PDB entry 8B63 | X-ray diffraction, 2.20 A resolution | chains A and B

Chain A (and B):
Name: UDP-glucose:(Heptosyl) LPS alpha 1,3-glucosyltransferase WaaG
Source organism: Pseudomonas aeruginosa
Notes: chain B of this document is another copy of the same molecule, construct and numbering; everything in this record applies to it too
UniProtKB: Q9HUF6 (Q9HUF6_PSEAE); residue numbers follow UniProt; this construct covers 2-370
Amino-acid sequence (371 residues; row label = number of the first residue in the row; numbering starts at 0):
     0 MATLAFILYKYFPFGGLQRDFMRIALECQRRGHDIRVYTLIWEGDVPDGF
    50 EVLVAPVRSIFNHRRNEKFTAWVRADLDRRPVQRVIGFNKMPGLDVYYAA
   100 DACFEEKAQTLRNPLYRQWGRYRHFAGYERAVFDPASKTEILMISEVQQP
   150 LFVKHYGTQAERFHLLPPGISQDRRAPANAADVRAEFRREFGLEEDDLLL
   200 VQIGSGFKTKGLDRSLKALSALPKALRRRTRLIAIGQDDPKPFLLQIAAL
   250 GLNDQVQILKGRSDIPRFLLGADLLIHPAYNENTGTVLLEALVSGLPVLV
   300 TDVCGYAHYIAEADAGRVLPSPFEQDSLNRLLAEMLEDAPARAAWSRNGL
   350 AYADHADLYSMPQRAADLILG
Unresolved in the structure: 110-115 (chain B: 0, 110-115)
Construct notes: initiating methionine (0); expression tag (1)
Ligand contacts: uridine-diphosphate-N-acetylgalactosamine (UD2): Pro12, Phe13, Gly14, Gly15, Leu16, Arg18, Asp19, Tyr97, Ala99, Ile143, Arg173, Ile202, Gly203, Ser204, Thr208, Lys209, Ile234, Lys259, Gly260, Arg261, Ile264, Asn280, Glu281, Asn282, Thr283, Gly284, Thr285, Val286, Glu289
What the authors report for this chain:
  - binding site for uridine-diphosphate-N-acetylgalactosamine: Asp19, Ala99, Asn282, Thr283
  - specificity-determining residues: Thr208 (proposed by the authors, not directly observed)
  - specificity-determining residues: Asn282, Thr283
  - mutagenesis - Y97F/T208R/N282A/T283A/T285I: abolished catalytic activity on uridine-diphosphate-N-acetylgalactosamine
  - mutagenesis - Y97F/T208R/N282A/T283A/T285I: increased catalytic activity on UDP-glucose

Interface between chain A and chain B:
Contacting residue pairs (10):
  Met0(A) - Asn178(B)
  Ala1(A) - Asn178(B)
  Gln28(A) - Gln171(B)
  Arg29(A) - Arg174(B)  hydrogen bond (backbone-side chain)
  Gly31(A) - Pro176(B)
  Gly31(A) - Ala177(B)  hydrogen bond (backbone-backbone)
  His32(A) - Ala177(B)
  Asp44(A) - Arg29(B)
  Val45(A) - Arg29(B)
  Asp47(A) - Arg29(B)  salt bridge
Interface residues without a listed pair, chain A (10 interface residues in all): Arg30
Interface residues without a listed pair, chain B (8 interface residues in all): Arg22, Ala175

In short:
The interface between chain A and chain B involves 10 residues on one side and 8 on the other; the contacts
include 2 hydrogen bonds and 1 salt bridge. Among the polar pairs are Asp47(A)-Arg29(B), Arg29(A)-Arg174(B)
and Gly31(A)-Ala177(B). The paper reports a binding site for uridine-diphosphate-N-acetylgalactosamine at
Asp19(A), Ala99(A) and Asn282(A) among others; Y97F/T208R/N282A/T283A/T285I of chain A abolish catalytic
activity on uridine-diphosphate-N-acetylgalactosamine.
Chain A and chain B are both UDP-glucose:(Heptosyl) LPS alpha 1,3-glucosyltransferase WaaG (Pseudomonas
aeruginosa); the structure, Crystal Structure of P. aeruginosa WaaG in complex with UDP-GalNAc, was determined
by X-ray diffraction together with 8B5Q, 8B5S and 8B62 from the same study.
